PDB entry 7KBF | electron microscopy, 4.42 A resolution (low resolution: residue-level contacts below are approximate; hydrogen-bond / salt-bridge calls are withheld) | chains H and J of the 11 polymer chains in the assembly

[Chain H]
Name: Histone H2B 1.1
From: Xenopus laevis
UniProt: P02281 (H2B11_XENLA); residues 0-125 here correspond to UniProt positions 1-126 (UniProt number = residue number + 1)
Chain sequence (126 residues; row label = number of the first residue in the row; numbering starts at 0):
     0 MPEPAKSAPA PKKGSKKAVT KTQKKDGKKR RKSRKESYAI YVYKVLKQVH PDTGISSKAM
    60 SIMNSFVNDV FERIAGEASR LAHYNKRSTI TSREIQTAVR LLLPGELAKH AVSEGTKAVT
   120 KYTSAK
Disordered / not traced: 0-29, 125
Curated features (UniProtKB/Swiss-Prot):
  - modified residue: Lys5 (N6-acetyllysine), Lys12 (N6-acetyllysine), Ser14 (Phosphoserine), Lys15 (N6-acetyllysine), Lys20 (N6-acetyllysine)
  - glycosylation: Ser112 (O-linked (GlcNAc) serine)
  - cross-link: Lys120 (Glycyl lysine isopeptide (Lys-Gly) (interchain with G-Cter in ubiquitin))

[Chain J]
Molecule: 172-nt DNA strand
From: Xenopus laevis
Sequence (172 nucleotides; numbered -84 to 87; the number before each row is that of its first residue; numbers below 1 keep their minus sign (DG-84 is residue -84)):
   -84 GCCAGCTAGG ATATCACAAT CCCGGTGCCG AGGCCGCTCA ATTGGTCGTA GACAGCTCTA
   -24 GCACCGCTTA AACGCACGTA CGGATTCCGT ACGTGCGTTT AAGCGGTGCT AGAGCTGTCT
    36 ACGACCAATT GAGCGGCCTC GGCACCGGGA TTGTGATATC CTAGCTGGCC AA

[Chain H / chain J interface]
Pairs across the interface (17; chain H residue first):
  Lys31(H) - DC30(J)
  Lys31(H) - DT31(J)
  Arg33(H) - DC-46(J)
  Arg33(H) - DA-45(J)
  Tyr42(H) - DG-53(J)
  Gly53(H) - DG-53(J)
  Ile54(H) - DA-54(J)
  Ile54(H) - DG-53(J)
  Ser55(H) - DA-54(J)
  Ser56(H) - DA-54(J)
  Lys85(H) - DG-34(J)
  Arg86(H) - DG-34(J)
  Arg86(H) - DA-33(J)
  Ser87(H) - DA-35(J)
  Ser87(H) - DG-34(J)
  Thr88(H) - DA-35(J)
  Thr88(H) - DG-34(J)
Also at the interface, not in a pair above, chain H (12 interface residues in all): Lys57
Also at the interface, not in a pair above, chain J (10 interface residues in all): DG-52

[In short]
12 residues of chain H and 10 residues of chain J are in contact.
Here chain H is Histone H2B 1.1 and chain J is a 172-nt DNA strand, both from Xenopus laevis. Entry 7KBF (H1.8
bound nucleosome isolated from metaphase chromosome in Xenopus egg extract (oligo fraction)) was determined by
electron microscopy together with 7KBD and 7KBE from the same study.
